PDB entry 9IMM | electron microscopy, 3.22 A resolution | chains A and R of the 11 polymer chains in the assembly

# Chain A
Protein: RNA-directed RNA polymerase nsp12
From: Severe acute respiratory syndrome coronavirus 2
Notes: EC 2.7.7.48, 2.7.7.50
Reference sequence: P0DTD1 (R1AB_SARS2); residues 1-932 here correspond to UniProt positions 4393-5324 (UniProt number = residue number + 4392)
Amino-acid sequence (932 residues; row label = number of the first residue in the row):
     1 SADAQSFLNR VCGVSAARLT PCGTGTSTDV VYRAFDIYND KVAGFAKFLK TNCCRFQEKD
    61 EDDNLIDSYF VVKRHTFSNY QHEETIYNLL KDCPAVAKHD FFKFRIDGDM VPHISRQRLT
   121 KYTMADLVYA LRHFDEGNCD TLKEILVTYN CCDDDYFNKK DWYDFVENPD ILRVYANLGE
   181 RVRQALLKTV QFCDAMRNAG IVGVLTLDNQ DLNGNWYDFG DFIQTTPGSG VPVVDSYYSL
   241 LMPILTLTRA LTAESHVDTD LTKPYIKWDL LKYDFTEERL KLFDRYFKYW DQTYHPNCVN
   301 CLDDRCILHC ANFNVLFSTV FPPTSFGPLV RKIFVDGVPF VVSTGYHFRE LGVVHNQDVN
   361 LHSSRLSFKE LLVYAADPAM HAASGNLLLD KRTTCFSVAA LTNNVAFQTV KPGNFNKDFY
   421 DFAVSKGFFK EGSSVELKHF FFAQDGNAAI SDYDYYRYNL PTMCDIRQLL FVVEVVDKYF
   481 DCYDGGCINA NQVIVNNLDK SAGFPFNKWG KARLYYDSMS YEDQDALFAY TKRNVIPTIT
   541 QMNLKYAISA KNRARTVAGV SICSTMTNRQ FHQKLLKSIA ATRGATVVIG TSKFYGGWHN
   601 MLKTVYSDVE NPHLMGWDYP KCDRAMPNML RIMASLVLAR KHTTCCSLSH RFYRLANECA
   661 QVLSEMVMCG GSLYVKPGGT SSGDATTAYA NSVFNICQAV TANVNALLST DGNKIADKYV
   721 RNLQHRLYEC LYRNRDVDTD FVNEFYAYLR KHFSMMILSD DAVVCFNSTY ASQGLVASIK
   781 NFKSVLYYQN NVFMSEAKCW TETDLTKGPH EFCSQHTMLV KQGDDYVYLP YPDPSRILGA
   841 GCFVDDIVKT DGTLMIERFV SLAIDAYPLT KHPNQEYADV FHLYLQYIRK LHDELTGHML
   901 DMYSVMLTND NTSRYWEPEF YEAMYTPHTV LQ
Disordered / not traced: 1-3, 930-932
Metal / ion sites: Zn2+ site 1: His-295, Cys-301, Cys-306, Cys-310; Zn2+ site 2: Cys-487, His-642, Cys-645, Cys-646
Swiss-Prot annotation at these positions:
  - region: Lys-545 to Arg-555 (Interaction with RMP Remdesivir), Thr-582 to Pro-620 (RdRp Palm N-ter)
  - active site: Ser-759, Asp-760, Asp-761
  - binding site (Mn(2+)): Asn-209, Asp-218
  - binding site (Zn(2+)): His-295, Cys-301, Cys-306, Cys-310, Cys-487, His-642, Cys-645, Cys-646
  - site: Gln-932 (Cleavage)

# Chain R
Molecule: 59-nt RNA strand
Sequence (59 nucleotides; row label = number of the first residue in the row):
     1 GAUCUACAAG AGAUCAAAAG UUGGUUGGUU UGUUACCUGG GAAGGUAUAA ACCUUCCCC
Disordered / not traced: 1-13, 59

# How chain A and chain R interact
Residue-residue contacts (28; chain A residue first):
  Asn-496(A) / U22(R)  phosphate contact
  Lys-500(A) / A19(R)  salt bridge to the phosphate
  Lys-500(A) / G20(R)  phosphate contact
  Ser-501(A) / A18(R)  hydrogen bond to the base
  Asn-507(A) / A17(R)  base contact
  Asn-507(A) / A18(R)  base contact
  Lys-511(A) / A17(R)  hydrogen bond to the base
  Asn-543(A) / A18(R)  hydrogen bond to the sugar
  Lys-545(A) / A19(R)  base contact
  Val-557(A) / A19(R)  base contact
  Ala-558(A) / A19(R)  sugar contact
  Arg-569(A) / U21(R)  salt bridge to the phosphate
  Lys-577(A) / U22(R)  salt bridge to the phosphate
  Gly-590(A) / U22(R)  sugar contact
  Gly-590(A) / G23(R)  sugar contact
  Ser-592(A) / G23(R)  sugar contact
  Phe-594(A) / G24(R)  sugar contact
  Tyr-595(A) / U25(R)  hydrogen bond to the phosphate
  Gly-683(A) / A19(R)  hydrogen bond to the sugar
  Gly-683(A) / G20(R)  sugar contact
  Asp-684(A) / G20(R)  hydrogen bond to the sugar
  Ala-685(A) / G20(R)  sugar contact
  Tyr-689(A) / U21(R)  sugar contact
  Asn-911(A) / G27(R)  phosphate contact
  Arg-914(A) / U26(R)  salt bridge to the phosphate
  Tyr-915(A) / U26(R)  sugar contact
  Phe-920(A) / U25(R)  phosphate contact
  Met-924(A) / U25(R)  sugar contact
Interface residues without a listed pair, chain A (31 interface residues in all): Arg-555, Gly-559, Ala-580, Ser-682, Val-860, Ser-861, Ile-864

# Overview
Chain A and chain R form an interface of 31 and 11 residues respectively; the contacts include 6 hydrogen
bonds and 4 salt bridges. Polar contacts include Ser-501(A)/A18(R), Lys-511(A)/A17(R) and Asn-543(A)/A18(R).
Chain A is RNA-directed RNA polymerase nsp12 (Severe acute respiratory syndrome coronavirus 2) and chain R is
a 59-nt RNA strand; the structure, SARS-CoV-2 Replication-Transcription Complex has a dimer architecture
(local dRTC) in post-capping state, was determined by electron microscopy, deposited together with 9IMK and
8XCH.
